PDB entry 2QHC | X-ray diffraction, 2.80 A resolution | chains A and B

[Chain A (and B)]
Name: Protease retropepsin
From: human immunodeficiency virus 1
Notes: EC 3.4.23.16; chain B of this document is another copy of the same molecule, construct and numbering; everything in this record applies to it too
UniProt: P03367 (POL_HV1BR); residues 1-99 here correspond to UniProt positions 69-167 (UniProt number = residue number + 68)
Amino-acid sequence (99 residues; row label = number of the first residue in the row):
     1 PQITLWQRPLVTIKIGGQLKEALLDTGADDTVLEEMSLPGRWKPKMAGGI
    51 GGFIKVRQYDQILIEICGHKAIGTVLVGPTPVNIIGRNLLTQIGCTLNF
Differences from the reference sequence: engineered mutation Ala47 (Ile115 in P03367)
Residues lining bound ligands: abt-378 (AB1; n-{1-benzyl-4-[2-(2,6-dimethyl-phenoxy)-acetylamino]-3-hydroxy-5-phenyl-pentyl}-3-methyl-2-(2-oxo-tetrahydro-pyrimidin-1-yl)-butyramide): Arg8, Leu23, Asp25, Gly27, Ala28, Asp29, Asp30, Val32, Gly48, Gly49, Ile50, Pro81, Val82, Ile84
From the paper describing this entry:
  - mutagenesis - I47A: decreased binding to abt-378
  - mutagenesis - I47A: decreased catalytic activity
  - conformationally variable residues: Ala47
  - binding site for abt-378: Asp25 to Val32, Ala47 to Ile50 (from molecular simulation)
  - catalytic residues: Asp25 (citing earlier work)

[How chain A and chain B interact]
Contacting residue pairs - 96 pairs, chain A then chain B:
  Pro1(A) with Leu97(B); Asn98(B); Phe99(B), hydrogen bond (backbone-backbone)
  Gln2(A) with Thr96(B); Leu97(B); Asn98(B)
  Ile3(A) with Thr96(B); Leu97(B), hydrogen bond (backbone-backbone); Phe99(B), hydrophobic
  Thr4(A) with Thr96(B)
  Leu5(A) with Thr26(B); Arg87(B), hydrogen bond (backbone-side chain); Leu90(B), hydrophobic; Thr91(B); Cys95(B)
  Trp6(A) with Arg87(B), hydrogen bond (backbone-side chain); Thr91(B)
  Gln7(A) with Arg87(B)
  Arg8(A) with Asp29(B), salt bridge; Arg87(B)
  Pro9(A) with Thr26(B); Arg87(B); Leu97(B), hydrophobic
  Leu23(A) with Gly27(B)
  Leu24(A) with Thr26(B), hydrogen bond (backbone-side chain); Leu97(B), hydrophobic; Phe99(B), hydrophobic
  Asp25(A) with Asp25(B); Thr26(B); Gly27(B), hydrogen bond (side chain-backbone)
  Thr26(A) with Leu5(B); Pro9(B); Leu24(B), hydrogen bond (side chain-backbone); Asp25(B); Thr26(B), hydrogen bond (side chain-backbone); Leu97(B)
  Gly27(A) with Leu23(B); Asp25(B), hydrogen bond (backbone-side chain)
  Asp29(A) with Arg8(B), salt bridge
  Gly49(A) with Ile50(B)
  Ile50(A) with Gly49(B); Ile50(B), hydrogen bond (backbone-backbone); Gly51(B), hydrogen bond (backbone-backbone); Gly52(B); Ile54(B), hydrophobic; Thr80(B)
  Gly51(A) with Gly51(B); Gly52(B); Ile54(B)
  Gly52(A) with Gly51(B)
  Phe53(A) with Gly51(B)
  Ile54(A) with Ile50(B)
  Cys67(A) with Phe99(B), hydrophobic
  His69(A) with Phe99(B)
  Thr80(A) with Ile50(B)
  Ile84(A) with Ile50(B), hydrophobic
  Arg87(A) with Leu5(B), hydrogen bond (side chain-backbone); Trp6(B), hydrogen bond (side chain-backbone); Gln7(B), hydrogen bond (side chain-backbone); Arg8(B); Pro9(B)
  Leu90(A) with Leu5(B), hydrophobic
  Thr91(A) with Leu5(B); Trp6(B)
  Ile93(A) with Phe99(B)
  Gly94(A) with Asn98(B); Phe99(B)
  Cys95(A) with Leu5(B); Leu97(B), hydrophobic; Asn98(B); Phe99(B), hydrophobic
  Thr96(A) with Gln2(B); Ile3(B); Thr96(B); Leu97(B); Asn98(B), hydrogen bond (backbone-backbone)
  Leu97(A) with Pro1(B); Gln2(B); Ile3(B), hydrogen bond (backbone-backbone); Thr26(B); Cys95(B), hydrophobic; Thr96(B); Leu97(B), hydrophobic
  Asn98(A) with Pro1(B); Gln2(B); Gly94(B); Cys95(B); Thr96(B), hydrogen bond (backbone-backbone); Asn98(B), hydrogen bond
  Phe99(A) with Pro1(B), hydrogen bond (backbone-backbone); Ile3(B), hydrophobic; Leu24(B), hydrophobic; His69(B); Ile93(B); Gly94(B); Cys95(B), hydrophobic
Interface residues without a listed pair, chain A (37 interface residues in all): Gly48, Pro81
Interface residues without a listed pair, chain B (36 interface residues in all): Thr4, Ala47, Phe53, Cys67, Pro81

[Overview]
37 residues of chain A face 36 of chain B across their interface; the contacts include 19 hydrogen bonds and 2
salt bridges. Among the polar pairs are Arg8(A)-Asp29(B), Leu5(A)-Arg87(B) and Trp6(A)-Arg87(B). Chain A binds
abt-378. From the paper: the catalytic residue Asp25(A); I47A of chain A reduces binding to abt-378.
Chain A and chain B are both Protease retropepsin (human immunodeficiency virus 1); the structure, The
Influence of I47A Mutation on Reduced Susceptibility to the Protease Inhibitor Lopinavir, was determined by
X-ray diffraction, deposited together with 2Z54.
